8FUK - chains 1 and D of the 11 polymer chains in the assembly; structure by electron microscopy, 3.36 A resolution.

== Chain 1 ==
Molecule: Type III-B crRNA
Sequence (60 nucleotides; each row starts with the number of its first residue):
     1 CUUAGAAAAG UACAGCGCGG CUGAAAUCAU CAUUAAAGCG GUUCACUGCC GCACAGGCAG

== Chain D ==
Molecule: Cas7
From: Vibrio cholerae
UniProt: A0A6I8WFX5 (A0A6I8WFX5_VIBCL); residues 1-352 here = UniProt positions 1-352
Chain sequence (352 residues; numbered 1 to 352; the number before each row is that of its first residue):
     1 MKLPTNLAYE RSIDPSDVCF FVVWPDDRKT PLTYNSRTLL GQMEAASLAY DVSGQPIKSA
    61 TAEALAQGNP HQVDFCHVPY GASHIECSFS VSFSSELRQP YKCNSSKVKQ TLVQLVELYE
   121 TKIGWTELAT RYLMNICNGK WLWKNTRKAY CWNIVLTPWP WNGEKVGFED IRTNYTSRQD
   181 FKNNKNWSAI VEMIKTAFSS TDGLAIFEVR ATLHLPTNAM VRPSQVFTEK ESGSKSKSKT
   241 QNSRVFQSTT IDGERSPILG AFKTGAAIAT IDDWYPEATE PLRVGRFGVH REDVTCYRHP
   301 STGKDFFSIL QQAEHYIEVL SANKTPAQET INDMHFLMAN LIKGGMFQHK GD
Disordered / not traced: 1, 229-240, 350-352

== Chain 1 / chain D interface ==
Pairs across the interface (46; chain 1 residue first):
  U22(1) with Tyr101(D), hydrogen bond to the sugar
  G23(1) with Ala8(D), sugar contact; Tyr9(D), hydrogen bond to the sugar; Glu10(D), phosphate contact; Tyr101(D), sugar contact; Gly345(D), hydrogen bond to the sugar; Met346(D), base contact
  A24(1) with Tyr9(D), sugar contact; Glu10(D), phosphate contact; Arg11(D), hydrogen bond to the phosphate; Lys343(D), sugar contact; Gly344(D), sugar contact; Gly345(D), hydrogen bond to the sugar; Met346(D), base contact
  A25(1) with Arg11(D), salt bridge to the phosphate; Phe262(D), sugar contact; Arg283(D), sugar contact
  A26(1) with Trp143(D), base contact; Phe262(D), sugar contact; Lys263(D), sugar contact; Ala266(D), phosphate contact; Arg283(D), salt bridge to the phosphate; Arg291(D), hydrogen bond to the sugar
  U27(1) with Gln225(D), phosphate contact; Val226(D), base contact; Phe227(D), base contact; Thr228(D), base contact; Gln247(D), phosphate contact; Arg291(D), phosphate contact
  C28(1) with Gln225(D), phosphate contact; Lys263(D), salt bridge to the phosphate; Arg291(D), salt bridge to the phosphate
  A29(1) with Arg222(D), sugar contact; Gln225(D), hydrogen bond to the phosphate
  U30(1) with Glu44(D), base contact; Arg222(D), salt bridge to the phosphate
  C31(1) with Leu39(D), sugar contact; Leu40(D), hydrogen bond to the sugar; Gly41(D), base contact; His71(D), hydrogen bond to the base; Val73(D), base contact; Ser243(D), base contact
  A32(1) with Leu40(D), sugar contact; Gln42(D), phosphate contact
  U33(1) with Leu39(D), phosphate contact; Leu40(D), hydrogen bond to the phosphate
Interface residues without a listed pair, chain D (31 interface residues in all): Ser224, Gln348

== Overview ==
The interface between chain 1 and chain D involves 12 residues on one side and 31 on the other, with 10
hydrogen bonds and 5 salt bridges. Polar pairs include C31(1)-His71(D), U22(1)-Tyr101(D) and G23(1)-Tyr9(D).
Chain 1 is Type III-B crRNA and chain D is Cas7 (Vibrio cholerae); the structure, V. cholerae TniQ-Cascade
complex with Type III-B crRNA, was determined by electron microscopy.
